9FCO - chains B and R of the 16 polymer chains in the assembly; structure by electron microscopy, 2.40 A resolution.

# Chain B
Molecule: 16S rRNA
Organism: Escherichia coli
Sequence (1046 nucleotides; each row starts with the number of its first residue; note: 488 numbers in that range are skipped by the numbering (no residue carries them; nothing is unmodelled there)):
     1 AAAUUGAAGA GUUUGAUCAU GGCUCAGAUU GAACGCUGGC GGCAGGCCUA ACACAUGCAA
    61 GUCGAACGGU AACAGGAA
    93 UGCUGACGAG UGGCGGACGG GUGAGUAAUG UCUGGGAAAC UGCCUGAUGG AGGGGGAUAA
   153 CUACUGGAAA CGGUAGCUAA UACCGCAUAA CGUCGCAAGA CCAAAGAGGG GG
   214 CCUCUUGCCA UCGGAUGUGC CCAGAUGGGA UUAGCUAGUA GGUGGGGUAA CGGCUCACCU
   274 AGGCGACGAU CCCUAGCUGG UCUGAGAGGA UGACCAGCCA CACUGGAACU GAGACACGGU
   334 CCAGACUCCU ACGGGAGGCA GCAGUGGGGA AUAUUGCACA AUGGGCGCAA GCCUGAUGCA
   394 GCCAUGCCGC GUGUAUGAAG AAGCCCUUCG GGUUGUAAAG UACUUUCAGC GGGGAGGAAG
   454 GGAGUAAAGU UAAUACCUUU GCUCAUUGAC GUUACCCGCA GAAGAAGCAC CGGCUAACUC
   514 CGUGCCAGCA GCCXCGGUAA UACGGAGGGU GCAAGCGUUA AUCGGAAUUA CUGGGCGUAA
   574 AGCGCACGCA GGCGGUUUGU UAAGUCAGAU GUGAAAUCCC CGGGCUCAAC CUGGGAACUG
   634 CAUCUGAUAC UGGCAAGCUU GAGUCUCGUA GAGGGGGGUA GAAUUCCAGG UGUAGCGGUG
   694 AAAUGCGUAG AGAUCUGGAG GAAUACCGGU GGCGAAGGCG GCCCCCUGGA CGAAGACUGA
   754 CGCUCAGGUG CGAAAGCGUG GGGAGCAAAC AGGAUUAGAU ACCCUGGUAG UCCACGCCGU
   814 AAACGAUGUC GACUUGGAGG UUGUGCC
   846 GGCGUGGCUU CCGGAGCUAA CGCGUUAAGU CGACCGCCUG GGGAGUACGG CCGCAAGGUU
   906 AAAACUCAAA UGAAUUGACG GGGG
  1390 UUGUACACAC CGCCCGUXAC ACCAUGGGAG UGGGUUGCAA AAGAAGUAGG UAGCUUAACC
  1450 UUCGGGAGGG CGCUUACCAC UUUGUGAUUC AUGACUGGGG UGAAGUCGUA ACAAGGUAAC
  1510 CGUAGGGGAA CCUGCGGUUG GAUCA
Modified positions: PSU (pseudouridine-5'-monophosphate) at position 516, G7M (N7-methyl-guanosine-5'-monophosphate) at position 527, 4OC (4n,o2'-methylcytidine-5'-monophosphate) at position 1402, 5MC (5-methylcytidine-5'-monophosphate) at position 1407, UR3 (3-methyluridine-5'-monophoshate) at position 1498, 2MG (2N-methylguanosine-5'-monophosphate) at position 1516, MA6 (6N-dimethyladenosine-5'-monophoshate) at position 1518, MA6 (6N-dimethyladenosine-5'-monophoshate) at position 1519
Bound ions: K+ site 1: G11, U12, G21, G22; Mg2+ site 1 near U13 (its only coordinating residue here); Mg2+ site 2 near G21 (its only coordinating residue here); Mg2+ site 3: C48, G115; Mg2+ site 4: A59, U387; K+ site 2: U62, G104, G105; Mg2+ site 5 near G100 (its only coordinating residue here); K+ site 3: G107, G324, G326; K+ site 4: G107, G108, G326; Mg2+ site 6: A109, G331; K+ site 5: A109, C110, G111; Mg2+ site 7 near G111 (its only coordinating residue here); 17 more K+ sites not listed; 30 more Mg2+ sites not listed
Residues lining bound ligands: kasugamycin (KSG; (1S,2R,3S,4R,5S,6S)-2,3,4,5,6-pentahydroxycyclohexyl 2-amino-4-{[carboxy(imino)methyl]amino}-2,3,4,6-tetradeoxy-alpha-D-arabino-hexopyranoside): A792, A794, C795, G926, UR3_1498, A1499, G1504, G1505, U1506
From the paper describing this entry:
  - binding site for kasugamycin: A794, G926
  - binding site for mRNA: G693, A790, G926, C1400

# Chain R
Protein: Small ribosomal subunit protein bS18
Organism: Escherichia coli
UniProtKB: P0A7T7 (RS18_ECOLI); residue numbers follow UniProt; this construct covers 1-75
Sequence (75 residues; numbered 1 to 75; the number before each row is that of its first residue):
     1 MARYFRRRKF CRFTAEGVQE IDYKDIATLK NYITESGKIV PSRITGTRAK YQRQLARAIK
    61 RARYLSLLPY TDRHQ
Not modelled in the structure: 1-20, 73-75
Swiss-Prot annotation at these positions:
  - modified residue: Ala-2 (N-acetylalanine)

# Chain B / chain R interface
Residue-residue contacts (31):
  A663(B) / Lys-50(R)  sugar contact
  A663(B) / Arg-53(R)  hydrogen bond to the phosphate
  G664(B) / Arg-53(R)  salt bridge to the phosphate
  G664(B) / Arg-57(R)  salt bridge to the phosphate
  A665(B) / Arg-57(R)  salt bridge to the phosphate
  U672(B) / Tyr-64(R)  sugar contact
  A673(B) / Tyr-64(R)  sugar contact
  A673(B) / Tyr-70(R)  hydrogen bond to the sugar
  G674(B) / Tyr-70(R)  sugar contact
  A718(B) / Lys-38(R)  base contact
  A718(B) / Arg-63(R)  base contact
  A718(B) / Tyr-70(R)  base contact
  C719(B) / Lys-38(R)  base contact
  C719(B) / Ile-39(R)  hydrogen bond to the sugar
  C719(B) / Lys-60(R)  base contact
  C719(B) / Arg-63(R)  hydrogen bond to the base
  C720(B) / Ile-39(R)  sugar contact
  C720(B) / Pro-41(R)  phosphate contact
  C720(B) / Gln-52(R)  hydrogen bond to the sugar
  C720(B) / Ala-56(R)  sugar contact
  C720(B) / Lys-60(R)  hydrogen bond to the base
  G721(B) / Ser-42(R)  hydrogen bond to the phosphate
  G721(B) / Gln-52(R)  phosphate contact
  G734(B) / Lys-60(R)  sugar contact
  C735(B) / Lys-60(R)  phosphate contact
  C735(B) / Arg-61(R)  phosphate contact
  C736(B) / Arg-61(R)  salt bridge to the phosphate
  U834(B) / Ala-49(R)  phosphate contact
  U835(B) / Lys-50(R)  phosphate contact
  U835(B) / Arg-53(R)  salt bridge to the phosphate
  G836(B) / Lys-50(R)  salt bridge to the phosphate
Other interface residues (no listed pair), chain B (17 interface residues in all): A675
Other interface residues (no listed pair), chain R (17 interface residues in all): Val-40, Thr-71

# Overview
The chain B/chain R interface involves 17 residues from each chain, with 7 hydrogen bonds and 6 salt bridges.
Polar contacts include C719(B)/Arg-63(R), C720(B)/Lys-60(R) and A673(B)/Tyr-70(R). Bound to chain B:
kasugamycin. The paper reports a binding site for mRNA at G693(B), A790(B) and G926(B) among others; a binding
site for kasugamycin at A794(B) and G926(B).
Here chain B is 16S rRNA and chain R is Small ribosomal subunit protein bS18, both from Escherichia coli.
Entry 9FCO (Structure of E. coli 30S-IF1-IF3-mRNA-Kasugamycin complex) was determined by electron microscopy
(same publication as 9FDA, 9FIB and 9G06).
